PDB entry 6F23 | X-ray diffraction, 1.84 A resolution | chain A

[Chain A]
Name: 7,8-dihydro-8-oxoguanine triphosphatase
From: Homo sapiens
Notes: EC 3.6.1.55, 3.6.1.56
UniProtKB: P36639 (8ODP_HUMAN); residues 1-156 here correspond to UniProt positions 42-197 (UniProt number = residue number + 41)
Sequence (159 residues; row label = number of the first residue in the row; numbers below 1 keep their minus sign (Gly-2 is residue -2)):
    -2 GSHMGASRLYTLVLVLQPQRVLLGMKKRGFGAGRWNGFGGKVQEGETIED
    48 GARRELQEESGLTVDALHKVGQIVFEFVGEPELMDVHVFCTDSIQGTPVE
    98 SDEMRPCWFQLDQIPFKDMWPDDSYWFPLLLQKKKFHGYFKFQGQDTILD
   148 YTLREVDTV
Sequence notes: expression tag (-2 to 0)
Ligand contacts: C8Z (4-[(2R)-2-phenylpyrrolidin-1-yl]-1H-pyrrolo[2,3-b]pyridine): Tyr7, Thr8, Leu9, Lys23, Phe27, Asn33, Gly34, Gly36, Gly37, Phe72, Phe74, Met81, Val83, Trp117, Asp119, Asp120, Trp123, Phe139

[Summary]
Ligands of chain A: compound C8Z.
Chain A is 7,8-dihydro-8-oxoguanine triphosphatase (Homo sapiens); the structure, Complex between MTH1 and
compound 16 (a 4-amino-7-azaindole derivative), was determined by X-ray diffraction (same publication as 6F1X
and 6F20).
